PDB entry 9CHI | X-ray diffraction, 2.20 A resolution | chains A and D of the 4 polymer chains in the assembly

[Chain A]
Molecule: Alpha-N-methyltransferase
From: Shewanella oneidensis MR-1
UniProt: Q8EGW3 (Q8EGW3_SHEON); residues 2-263 here = UniProt positions 2-263
Amino-acid sequence (262 residues; each row starts with the number of its first residue):
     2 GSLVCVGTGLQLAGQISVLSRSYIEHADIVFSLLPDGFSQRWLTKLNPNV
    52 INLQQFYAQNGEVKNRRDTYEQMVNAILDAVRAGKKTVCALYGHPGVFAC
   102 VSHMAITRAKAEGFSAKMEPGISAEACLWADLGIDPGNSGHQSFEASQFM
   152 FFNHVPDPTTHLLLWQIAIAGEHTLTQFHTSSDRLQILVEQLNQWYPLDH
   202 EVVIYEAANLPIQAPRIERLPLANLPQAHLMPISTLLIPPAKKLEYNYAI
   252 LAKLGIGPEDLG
Small-molecule neighbours: S-adenosylhomocysteine (SAH): Leu11, Tyr93, Gly94, His95, Val98, Phe99, Ala100, Ser124, Ala125, Trp166, Gln167, Tyr206, Glu207, Ala208, Asn210, Pro233, Ile234, Ser235, Thr236

[Chain D]
Molecule: SonA
From: Shewanella oneidensis MR-1
UniProt: Q8EGW2 (Q8EGW2_SHEON); residues 3-70 here = UniProt positions 3-70
Amino-acid sequence (68 residues; numbered 3 to 70; the number before each row is that of its first residue):
     3 GLSDFFTQLGQDAQLMEDYKQNPEAVMRAHGLTDEQINAVMTGDMEKLKT
    53 LSGDSSYQSALVISHGNG
Unresolved in the structure: 3, 58-61
Construct notes: engineered mutation Ala62 (Tyr in Q8EGW2)

[How chain A and chain D interact]
Contacting residue pairs - 12 pairs, chain A then chain D:
  Leu20(A) - Gly12(D)
  Leu20(A) - Gln13(D)
  Leu20(A) - Ala15(D)
  Ser23(A) - Gln13(D)
  Ser23(A) - Ala15(D)  hydrogen bond (side chain-backbone)
  Tyr24(A) - Ala15(D)
  Tyr24(A) - Met18(D)
  Tyr24(A) - Glu19(D)  hydrogen bond
  Lys87(A) - Gln16(D)
  Lys118(A) - Glu19(D)  salt bridge
  Lys118(A) - Lys22(D)
  Gly263(A) - Asn69(D)  hydrogen bond (backbone-side chain)
Interface residues without a listed pair, chain A (11 interface residues in all): Val5, Val19, His27, Ser116, Leu262
Interface residues without a listed pair, chain D (9 interface residues in all): Asp14

[In short]
Chain A and chain D form an interface of 11 and 9 residues respectively; the contacts include 3 hydrogen bonds
and 1 salt bridge. Polar pairs include Lys118(A)-Glu19(D), Ser23(A)-Ala15(D) and Tyr24(A)-Glu19(D). Chain A
binds S-adenosylhomocysteine.
Here chain A is Alpha-N-methyltransferase and chain D is SonA, both from Shewanella oneidensis MR-1. Entry
9CHI (Structure of the alpha-N-methyltransferase (SonM) and RiPP precursor (SonA-Y62A) heteromeric complex
(bound to SAH - structure ...) was determined by X-ray diffraction (same publication as 9CGW, 9CH0, 9CH1,
9CH2, 9CH3, 9CH5, 9CH7 and 9CHK).
